PDB entry 6ZHS | X-ray diffraction, 2.35 A resolution | chains A and B of the 3 polymer chains in the assembly

# Chain A
Name: Ubiquitin-activating enzyme E1 1
Organism: Saccharomyces cerevisiae (strain ATCC 204508 / S288c)
Notes: EC 6.2.1.45
UniProtKB: P22515 (UBA1_YEAST); residue numbers follow UniProt; this construct covers 1-1024
Amino-acid sequence (1024 residues; row label = number of the first residue in the row):
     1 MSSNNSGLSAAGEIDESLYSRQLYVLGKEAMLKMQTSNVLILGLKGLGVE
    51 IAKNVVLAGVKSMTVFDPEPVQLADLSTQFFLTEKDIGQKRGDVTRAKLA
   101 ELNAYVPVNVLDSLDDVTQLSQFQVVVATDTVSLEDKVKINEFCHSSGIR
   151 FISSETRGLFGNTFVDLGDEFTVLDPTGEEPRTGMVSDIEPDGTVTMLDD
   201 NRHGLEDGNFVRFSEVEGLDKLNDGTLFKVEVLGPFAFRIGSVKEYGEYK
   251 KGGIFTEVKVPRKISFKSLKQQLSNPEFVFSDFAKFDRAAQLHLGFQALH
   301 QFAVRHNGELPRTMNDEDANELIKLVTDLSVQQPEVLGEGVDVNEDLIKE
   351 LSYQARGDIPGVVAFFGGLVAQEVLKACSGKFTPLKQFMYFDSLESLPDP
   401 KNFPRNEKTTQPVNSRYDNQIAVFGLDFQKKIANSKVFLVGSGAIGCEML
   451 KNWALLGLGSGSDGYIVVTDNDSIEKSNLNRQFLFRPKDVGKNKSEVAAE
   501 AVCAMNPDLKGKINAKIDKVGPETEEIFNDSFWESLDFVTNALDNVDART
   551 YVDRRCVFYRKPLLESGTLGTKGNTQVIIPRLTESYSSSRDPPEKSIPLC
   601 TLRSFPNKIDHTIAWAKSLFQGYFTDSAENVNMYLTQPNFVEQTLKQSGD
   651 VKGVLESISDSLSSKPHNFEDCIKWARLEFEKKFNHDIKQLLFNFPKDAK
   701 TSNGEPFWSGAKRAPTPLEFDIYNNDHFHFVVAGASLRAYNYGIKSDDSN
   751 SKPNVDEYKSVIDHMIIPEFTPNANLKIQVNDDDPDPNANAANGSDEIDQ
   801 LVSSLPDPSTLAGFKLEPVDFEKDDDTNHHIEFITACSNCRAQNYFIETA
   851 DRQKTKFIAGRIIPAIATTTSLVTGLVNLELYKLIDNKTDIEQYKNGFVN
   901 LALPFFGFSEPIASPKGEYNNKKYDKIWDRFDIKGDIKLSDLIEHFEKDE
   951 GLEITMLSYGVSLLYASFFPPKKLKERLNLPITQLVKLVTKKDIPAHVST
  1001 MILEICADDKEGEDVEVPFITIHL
Disordered / not traced: 1-9, 774-794

# Chain B
Name: Ubiquitin-conjugating enzyme E2 13
Organism: Saccharomyces cerevisiae (strain ATCC 204508 / S288c)
Notes: EC 2.3.2.23
UniProtKB: P52490 (UBC13_YEAST); residues 1-153 here = UniProt positions 1-153
Amino-acid sequence (154 residues; each row starts with the number of its first residue; numbering starts at 0):
     0 GMASLPKRIIKETEKLVSDPVPGITAEPHDDNLRYFQVTIEGPEQSPYED
    50 GIFELELYLPDDYPMEAPKVRFLTKIYHPNIDRLGRICLDVLKTNWSPAL
   100 QIRTVLLSIQALLASPNPNDPLANDVAEDWIKNEQGAKAKAREWTKLYAK
   150 KKPE
Disordered / not traced: 152-153
Sequence notes: expression tag (0)
UniProt features mapped onto this chain:
  - active site: Cys-87 (Glycyl thioester intermediate)
  - cross-link: Lys-92 (Glycyl lysine isopeptide (Lys-Gly) (interchain with G-Cter in ubiquitin))

# How chain A and chain B interact
Contacting residue pairs - 67 pairs, chain A then chain B:
  Ser-587(A) with Met-1(B)
  Ser-588(A) with Gly-0(B); Met-1(B)
  Arg-590(A) with Met-64(B)
  Asp-591(A) with Met-64(B)
  Pro-592(A) with Met-64(B), hydrophobic; Pro-97(B), hydrophobic
  Pro-593(A) with Met-64(B)
  Lys-595(A) with Lys-92(B); Thr-93(B); Trp-95(B), hydrogen bond (side chain-backbone)
  Ser-596(A) with Lys-92(B)
  Ile-597(A) with Lys-92(B)
  Pro-598(A) with Lys-92(B); Thr-93(B)
  Leu-599(A) with Arg-85(B); Leu-121(B), hydrophobic
  Cys-600(A) with Cys-87(B), hydrophobic; Pro-120(B)
  Arg-603(A) with Leu-121(B), hydrogen bond (side chain-backbone); Asn-123(B)
  Ser-604(A) with Asn-123(B), hydrogen bond
  Phe-605(A) with Pro-120(B)
  Asp-650(A) with Leu-83(B)
  Leu-691(A) with Asn-123(B)
  Asn-694(A) with Asp-124(B); Glu-127(B), hydrogen bond
  Phe-695(A) with Pro-120(B), hydrophobic; Asn-123(B); Ala-126(B), hydrophobic; Glu-127(B); Ile-130(B), hydrophobic
  Lys-700(A) with Ile-130(B)
  Thr-701(A) with Asn-118(B)
  Ser-702(A) with Asn-118(B), hydrogen bond
  Phe-707(A) with Asn-118(B); Pro-120(B)
  Lys-712(A) with Asn-118(B), hydrogen bond (side chain-backbone); Asp-119(B), salt bridge
  Thr-955(A) with Glu-13(B), hydrogen bond
  Met-956(A) with Ile-9(B), hydrophobic; Thr-12(B); Glu-13(B)
  Ser-958(A) with Ile-9(B)
  Gly-960(A) with Pro-5(B)
  Val-961(A) with Asp-30(B); Asn-31(B); Leu-32(B), hydrogen bond (backbone-backbone); Arg-33(B)
  Ser-962(A) with Asp-29(B); Asp-30(B), hydrogen bond (side chain-backbone)
  Leu-963(A) with Asp-29(B), hydrogen bond (backbone-backbone); Leu-32(B), hydrophobic
  Phe-968(A) with Val-16(B), hydrophobic
  Phe-969(A) with Asp-29(B)
  Lys-973(A) with Asp-29(B), salt bridge
  Arg-977(A) with Asp-29(B), salt bridge
  Val-989(A) with Asp-29(B)
  Thr-990(A) with Asp-30(B)
  Glu-1004(A) with Ser-3(B); Ile-9(B)
  Ile-1005(A) with Lys-6(B), hydrogen bond (backbone-side chain)
  Cys-1006(A) with Ile-9(B), hydrophobic; Lys-10(B); Glu-13(B)
  Glu-1016(A) with Lys-10(B)
  Val-1017(A) with Lys-6(B), hydrogen bond (backbone-side chain)
Other interface residues (no listed pair), chain A (46 interface residues in all): Asp-547, Gly-649, Phe-693, Asp-1014
Other interface residues (no listed pair), chain B (37 interface residues in all): Lys-14, Asp-60, Asp-61, Ile-86, Pro-117

# Summary
46 residues of chain A and 37 residues of chain B are in contact; the contacts include 12 hydrogen bonds and 3
salt bridges. Polar contacts include Lys-712(A)/Asp-119(B), Lys-973(A)/Asp-29(B) and Arg-977(A)/Asp-29(B).
UniProt lists active-site residue Cys-87(B) on chain B.
Here chain A is Ubiquitin-activating enzyme E1 1 and chain B is Ubiquitin-conjugating enzyme E2 13, both from
Saccharomyces cerevisiae (strain ATCC 204508 / S288c). Entry 6ZHS (Uba1 bound to two E2 (Ubc13) molecules) was
determined by X-ray diffraction.
